Entry 2B15 (X-ray diffraction, 1.70 A resolution); this record covers chains A and B.

== Chain A (and B) ==
Name: Transthyretin
Organism: Homo sapiens
Notes: chain B of this document is another copy of the same molecule, construct and numbering; everything in this record applies to it too
Reference sequence: P02766 (TTHY_HUMAN); residues 1-127 here correspond to UniProt positions 21-147 (UniProt number = residue number + 20)
Chain sequence (127 residues; each row starts with the number of its first residue):
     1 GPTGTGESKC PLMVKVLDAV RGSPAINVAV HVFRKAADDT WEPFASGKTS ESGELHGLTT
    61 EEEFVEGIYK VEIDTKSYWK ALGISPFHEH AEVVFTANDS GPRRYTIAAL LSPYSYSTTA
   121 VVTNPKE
Not modelled in the structure: 1-9, 126-127 (chain B: 1-9, 125-127)
Residues lining bound ligands: 2,4-dinitrophenol (DNF): Lys15, Leu17, Ala108, Ala109, Leu110, Ser117, Thr118, Thr119
UniProt features mapped onto this chain:
  - binding site (L-thyroxine): Lys15, Glu54, Ser117
  - modified residue: Cys10 (Sulfocysteine), Glu42 (4-carboxyglutamate), Ser52 (Phosphoserine)
  - glycosylation: Asn98 (N-linked (GlcNAc...) asparagine)

== Chain A / chain B interface ==
Residue-residue contacts (37):
  Ile68(A) - Glu89(B)
  Phe87(A) - Phe95(B)  hydrophobic
  Phe87(A) - Tyr105(B)  hydrophobic
  Phe87(A) - Ile107(B)  hydrophobic
  Phe87(A) - Ala120(B)  hydrophobic
  His88(A) - Val93(B)
  His88(A) - Val94(B)
  Glu89(A) - Val94(B)  hydrogen bond (backbone-backbone)
  Glu89(A) - Thr96(B)  hydrogen bond
  His90(A) - Val94(B)
  Glu92(A) - Glu92(B)
  Glu92(A) - Tyr116(B)  hydrogen bond (backbone-side chain)
  Val93(A) - His88(B)
  Val94(A) - His88(B)
  Val94(A) - Glu89(B)  hydrogen bond (backbone-backbone)
  Val94(A) - His90(B)
  Val94(A) - Glu92(B)
  Phe95(A) - Phe87(B)  hydrophobic
  Thr96(A) - Glu89(B)  hydrogen bond
  Tyr105(A) - Phe87(B)  hydrophobic
  Ile107(A) - Phe87(B)  hydrophobic
  Tyr114(A) - Thr119(B)  hydrogen bond (backbone-side chain)
  Tyr114(A) - Ala120(B)  hydrogen bond (backbone-backbone)
  Ser115(A) - Thr118(B)  hydrogen bond (side chain-backbone)
  Ser115(A) - Thr119(B)
  Tyr116(A) - Glu92(B)  hydrogen bond (side chain-backbone)
  Tyr116(A) - Ser117(B)
  Tyr116(A) - Thr118(B)  hydrogen bond (backbone-backbone)
  Ser117(A) - Tyr116(B)
  Ser117(A) - Ser117(B)  hydrogen bond
  Thr118(A) - Ser115(B)  hydrogen bond (backbone-side chain)
  Thr118(A) - Tyr116(B)  hydrogen bond (backbone-backbone)
  Thr119(A) - Tyr114(B)  hydrogen bond (side chain-backbone)
  Thr119(A) - Ser115(B)
  Ala120(A) - Phe87(B)  hydrophobic
  Ala120(A) - Tyr114(B)  hydrogen bond (backbone-backbone)
  Val122(A) - Phe87(B)  hydrophobic
Also at the interface, not in a pair above, chain A (22 interface residues in all): Lys70, Lys76
Also at the interface, not in a pair above, chain B (22 interface residues in all): Ile68, Lys70, Lys76, Val122

== Summary ==
Chain A and chain B each contribute 22 residues to their interface; the contacts include 15 hydrogen bonds.
Polar contacts include Glu89(A)-Thr96(B), Glu92(A)-Tyr116(B) and Tyr114(A)-Thr119(B). Ligands of chain A:
2,4-dinitrophenol. Curated annotation (UniProt) lists 3 L-thyroxine-binding residues on chain A.
Both chains are Transthyretin (Homo sapiens). Entry 2B15 (The crystal structure of 2,4-dinitrophenol in
complex with human transthyretin) was determined by X-ray diffraction (same publication as 2B14 and 2B16).
